5YLJ - chains C and E of the 6 polymer chains in the assembly; structure by X-ray diffraction, 2.70 A resolution.

Chain C:
Protein: Tubulin alpha-1B chain
From: Sus scrofa
UniProt: Q2XVP4 (TBA1B_PIG); residues 1-451 here = UniProt positions 1-451
Chain sequence (451 residues; row label = number of the first residue in the row):
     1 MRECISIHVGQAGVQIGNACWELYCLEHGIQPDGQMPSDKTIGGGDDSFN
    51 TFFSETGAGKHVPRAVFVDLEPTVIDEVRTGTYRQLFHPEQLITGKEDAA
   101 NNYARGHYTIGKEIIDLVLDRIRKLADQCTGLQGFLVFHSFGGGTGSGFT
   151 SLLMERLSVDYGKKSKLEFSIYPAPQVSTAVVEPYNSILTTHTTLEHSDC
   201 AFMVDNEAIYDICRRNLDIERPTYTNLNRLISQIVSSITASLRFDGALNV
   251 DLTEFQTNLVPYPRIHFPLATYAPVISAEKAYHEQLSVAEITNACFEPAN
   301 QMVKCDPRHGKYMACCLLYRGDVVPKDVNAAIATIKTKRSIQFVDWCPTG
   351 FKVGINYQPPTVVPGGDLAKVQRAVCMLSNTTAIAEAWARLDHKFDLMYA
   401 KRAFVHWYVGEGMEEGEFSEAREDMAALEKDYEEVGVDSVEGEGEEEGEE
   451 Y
Not modelled in the structure: 441-451
Bound ions: Ca2+: D39, T41, G44, E55
Small-molecule neighbours:
  - 8X0 ((E)-1-(5-methoxy-2,2-dimethyl-chromen-8-yl)-3-(4-methoxyphenyl)prop-2-en-1-one): T179, A180, V181
  - GTP (guanosine-5'-triphosphate): G10, Q11, A12, Q15, I16, D69, D98, A99, A100, N101, S140, G142, G143, G144, T145, G146, I171, P173, V177, S178, T179, E183, N206, Y224, L227, N228, I231
Swiss-Prot annotation at these positions:
  - motif: M1 to C4 (MREC motif)
  - active site: E254
  - binding site (GTP): G10, Q11, A12, Q15, E71, A99, S140, G143, G144, T145, G146, T179, E183, N206, Y224, N228, L252
  - binding site (Mg(2+)): E71
  - site: Y451 (Involved in polymerization)
  - modified residue: K40 (N6,N6,N6-trimethyllysine), S48 (Phosphoserine), S232 (Phosphoserine), Y282 (3'-nitrotyrosine), R339 (Omega-N-methylarginine), S439 (Phosphoserine), E443 (5-glutamyl polyglutamate), E445 (5-glutamyl polyglutamate), Y451 (3'-nitrotyrosine)
  - cross-link (Glycyl lysine isopeptide (Lys-Gly)): K326 (interchain with G-Cter in ubiquitin), K370 (interchain with G-Cter in ubiquitin)

Chain E:
Protein: Stathmin-4
From: Rattus norvegicus
UniProt: P63043 (STMN4_RAT); residues 5-145 here correspond to UniProt positions 49-189 (UniProt number = residue number + 44)
Chain sequence (143 residues; each row starts with the number of its first residue):
     3 MADMEVIELNKCTSGQSFEVILKPPSFDGVPEFNASLPRRRDPSLEEIQK
    53 KLEAAEERRKYQEAELLKHLAEKREHEREVIQKAIEENNNFIKMAKEKLA
   103 QKMESNKENREAHLAAMLERLQEKDKHAEEVRKNKELKEEASR
Not modelled in the structure: 3-5, 29-43, 142-145
Sequence notes: expression tag (3-4)
Swiss-Prot annotation at these positions:
  - modified residue: S46 (Phosphoserine)

Chain C / chain E interface:
Contacting residue pairs (32; chain C residue first):
  H107(C) - K104(E)
  Y108(C) - K104(E)
  Y108(C) - M105(E)  hydrophobic
  Y108(C) - N108(E)
  T109(C) - R112(E)
  K112(C) - M105(E)
  L152(C) - L101(E)  hydrophobic
  E155(C) - L101(E)
  E155(C) - K104(E)  salt bridge
  R156(C) - L101(E)
  S158(C) - F93(E)
  S158(C) - I94(E)
  V159(C) - I94(E)
  V159(C) - K98(E)
  G162(C) - I94(E)
  K163(C) - N90(E)
  K163(C) - F93(E)
  T193(C) - K104(E)
  E196(C) - F93(E)
  E196(C) - K100(E)  salt bridge
  H197(C) - F93(E)
  H197(C) - A97(E)
  G410(C) - R112(E)
  G410(C) - H115(E)
  E411(C) - N108(E)  hydrogen bond (backbone-side chain)
  E411(C) - R112(E)  salt bridge
  G412(C) - N108(E)  hydrogen bond (backbone-side chain)
  G412(C) - N111(E)  hydrogen bond (backbone-side chain)
  G412(C) - R112(E)
  M413(C) - N108(E)
  E414(C) - S107(E)  hydrogen bond
  E414(C) - N111(E)  hydrogen bond

In short:
19 residues of chain C and 14 residues of chain E are in contact; the contacts include 5 hydrogen bonds and 3
salt bridges. Polar contacts include E155(C)-K104(E), E196(C)-K100(E) and E411(C)-R112(E). Bound to chain C:
GTP and compound 8X0.
Here chain C is Tubulin alpha-1B chain (Sus scrofa) and chain E is Stathmin-4 (Rattus norvegicus). Entry 5YLJ
(Crystal structure of T2R-TTL-Millepachine complex) was determined by X-ray diffraction, deposited together
with 5XIW, 5YL2, 5YLS and 5XP3.
